Entry 6J4Z (electron microscopy, 4.10 A resolution (low resolution: residue-level contacts below are approximate; hydrogen-bond / salt-bridge calls are withheld)); this record covers chains B and N of the 27 polymer chains in the assembly.

== Chain B ==
Molecule: DNA-directed RNA polymerase subunit beta
From: Komagataella phaffii (strain GS115 / ATCC 20864)
Notes: EC 2.7.7.6
UniProt: C4QZQ7 (C4QZQ7_KOMPG); residues 1-1227 here = UniProt positions 1-1227
Sequence (1227 residues; each row starts with the number of its first residue):
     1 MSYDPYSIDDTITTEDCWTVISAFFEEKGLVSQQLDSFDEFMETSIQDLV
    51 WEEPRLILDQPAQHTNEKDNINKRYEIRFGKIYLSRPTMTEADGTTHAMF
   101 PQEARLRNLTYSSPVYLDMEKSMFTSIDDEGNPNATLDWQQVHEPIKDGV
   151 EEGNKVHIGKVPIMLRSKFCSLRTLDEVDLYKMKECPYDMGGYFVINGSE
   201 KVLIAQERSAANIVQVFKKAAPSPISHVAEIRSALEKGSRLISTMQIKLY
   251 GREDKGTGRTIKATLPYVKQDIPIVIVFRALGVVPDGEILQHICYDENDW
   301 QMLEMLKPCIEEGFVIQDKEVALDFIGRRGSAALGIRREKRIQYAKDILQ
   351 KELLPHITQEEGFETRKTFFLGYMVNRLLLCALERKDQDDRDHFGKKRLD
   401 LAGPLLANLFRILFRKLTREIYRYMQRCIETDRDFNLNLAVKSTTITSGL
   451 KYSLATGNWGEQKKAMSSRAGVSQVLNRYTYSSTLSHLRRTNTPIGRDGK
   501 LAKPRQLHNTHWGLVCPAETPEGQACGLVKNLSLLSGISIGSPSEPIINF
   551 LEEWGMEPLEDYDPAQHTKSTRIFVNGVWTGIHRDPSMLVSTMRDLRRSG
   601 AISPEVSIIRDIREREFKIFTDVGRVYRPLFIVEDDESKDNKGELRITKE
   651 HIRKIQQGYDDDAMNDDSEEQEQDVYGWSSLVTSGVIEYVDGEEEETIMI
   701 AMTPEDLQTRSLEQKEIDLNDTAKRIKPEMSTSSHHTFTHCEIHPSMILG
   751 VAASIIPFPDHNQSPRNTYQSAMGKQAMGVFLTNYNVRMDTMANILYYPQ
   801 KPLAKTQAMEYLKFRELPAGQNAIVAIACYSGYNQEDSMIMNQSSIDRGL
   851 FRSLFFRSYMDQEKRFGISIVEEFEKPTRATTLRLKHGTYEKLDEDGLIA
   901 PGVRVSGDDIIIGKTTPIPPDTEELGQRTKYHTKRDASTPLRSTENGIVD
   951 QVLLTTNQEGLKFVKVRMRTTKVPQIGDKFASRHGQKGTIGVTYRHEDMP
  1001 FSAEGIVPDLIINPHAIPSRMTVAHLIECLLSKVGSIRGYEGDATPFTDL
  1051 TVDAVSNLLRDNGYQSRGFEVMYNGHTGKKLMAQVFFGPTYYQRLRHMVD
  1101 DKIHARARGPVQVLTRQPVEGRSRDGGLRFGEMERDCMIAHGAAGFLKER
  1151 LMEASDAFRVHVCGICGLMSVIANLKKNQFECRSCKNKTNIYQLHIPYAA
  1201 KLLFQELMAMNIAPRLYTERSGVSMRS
Unresolved in the structure: 1-8, 65-68, 129-152, 663-674, 712-718, 921-930, 1223-1227
Metal / ion sites: Zn2+: Cys1163, Cys1166, Cys1182, Cys1185

== Chain N ==
Molecule: 198-nt DNA strand
Sequence (198 nucleotides; row label = number of the first residue in the row; numbers below 1 keep their minus sign (DG-125 is residue -125)):
  -125 GCTTACGTCAGTCTGGCCATCTTTGTGTTTGGTGTGTTTGGGTGGTGGCC
   -75 GTTTTCGTTGTTTTTTTCTGTCTCGTGCCTGGTGTCTTGGGTGTAATCCC
   -25 CTTGGCGGTTAAAACGCGGGGGACAGCGCGTACGTGCGTTTAAGCGGTGC
    25 TAGAGCTGTCTACGACCAATTGAGCGGCCTCGGCACCGGGATTCTGAT
Unresolved in the structure: -125 to -56, -37 to -33

== How chain B and chain N interact ==
Contacting residue pairs (8; chain B residue first):
  Tyr267(B) - DT-38(N)
  Arg419(B) - DC-40(N)
  Lys463(B) - DT-41(N)
  Ile495(B) - DT-32(N)
  Asp498(B) - DT-32(N)
  Gly499(B) - DT-32(N)
  Lys500(B) - DA-31(N)
  Ile868(B) - DC-47(N)
Interface residues without a listed pair, chain B (9 interface residues in all): Lys464

== In short ==
9 residues of chain B and 6 residues of chain N are in contact. Cys1163(B), Cys1166(B), Cys1182(B) and
Cys1185(B) form the Zn2+ site.
Here chain B is DNA-directed RNA polymerase subunit beta (Komagataella phaffii (strain GS115 / ATCC 20864))
and chain N is a 198-nt DNA strand. Entry 6J4Z (RNA polymerase II elongation complex bound with Spt4/5 and
foreign DNA, stalled at SHL(-1) of the ...) was determined by electron microscopy together with 6IR9, 6J4W,
6J4X, 6J4Y, 6J50 and 6J51 from the same study.
